PDB entry 9MGZ | electron microscopy, 2.80 A resolution | chains B and F of the 18 polymer chains in the assembly

# Chain B
Protein: Photosystem I P700 chlorophyll a apoprotein A2
Source organism: Dunaliella tertiolecta
Notes: EC 1.97.1.12
Sequence (735 residues; each row starts with the number of its first residue):
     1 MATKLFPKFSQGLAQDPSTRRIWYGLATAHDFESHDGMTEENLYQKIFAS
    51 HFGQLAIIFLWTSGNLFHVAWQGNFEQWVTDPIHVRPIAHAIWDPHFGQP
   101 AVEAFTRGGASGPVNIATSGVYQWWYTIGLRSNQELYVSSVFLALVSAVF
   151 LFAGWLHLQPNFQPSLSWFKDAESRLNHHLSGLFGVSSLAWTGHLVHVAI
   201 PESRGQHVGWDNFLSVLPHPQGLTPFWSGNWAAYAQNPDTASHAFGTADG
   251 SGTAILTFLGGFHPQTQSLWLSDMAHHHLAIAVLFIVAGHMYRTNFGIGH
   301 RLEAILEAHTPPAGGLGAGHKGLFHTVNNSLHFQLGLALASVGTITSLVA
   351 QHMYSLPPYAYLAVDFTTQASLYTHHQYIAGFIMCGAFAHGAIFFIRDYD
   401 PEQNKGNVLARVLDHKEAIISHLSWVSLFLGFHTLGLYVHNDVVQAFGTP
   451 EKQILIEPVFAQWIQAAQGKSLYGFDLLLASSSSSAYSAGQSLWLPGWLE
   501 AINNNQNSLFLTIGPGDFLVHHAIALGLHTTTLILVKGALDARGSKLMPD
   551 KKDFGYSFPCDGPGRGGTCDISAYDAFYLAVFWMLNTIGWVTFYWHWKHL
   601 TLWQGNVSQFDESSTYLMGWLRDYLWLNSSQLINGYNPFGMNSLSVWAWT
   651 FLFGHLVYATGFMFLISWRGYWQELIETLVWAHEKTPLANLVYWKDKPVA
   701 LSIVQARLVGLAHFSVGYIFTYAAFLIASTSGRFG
Disordered / not traced: 1
Bound ions: chlorophyll a Mg (25 sites), coordinated by His-30, Gln-54, His-68, His-90, Asp-94, His-96, His-157, His-178, His-179, His-276, His-277, His-278, His-309, His-320, His-352, His-390 and 9 more; 4Fe-4S cluster Fe: Cys-560, Cys-569 (shared with 2 residues of chain A)
Ligand contacts:
  - beta-carotene (BCR), molecule 1: Phe-6, Ile-22, Leu-26, Val-692
  - beta-carotene (BCR), molecule 2: Leu-55, Ile-58, Phe-59, Trp-61, Phe-150, Gly-182, Leu-183, Val-186, Ser-187
  - beta-carotene (BCR), molecule 3: Thr-62, Leu-66, Trp-124, Trp-125, Ile-128, Leu-130, Ser-139, Phe-142, Leu-143
  - beta-carotene (BCR), molecule 4: Leu-189, Leu-223, Phe-226, Leu-279, Val-283, Ile-286, Val-287, His-290
  - beta-carotene (BCR), molecule 5: Phe-333, Gly-336, Leu-337, Ala-340, Thr-344, Met-384, Ala-387, Phe-388, Gly-391, Phe-394, Phe-395, Ala-539
  - beta-carotene (BCR), molecule 6: Leu-409, Val-412, Val-536, Leu-540
  - beta-carotene (BCR), molecule 7: Phe-429, His-433, Thr-434, Leu-437, Ile-454, Ile-456, Phe-518, His-522
  - beta-carotene (BCR), molecule 8: Leu-435, Gly-436, Val-439
  - beta-carotene (BCR), molecule 9: Val-646, Trp-649, Thr-650, Phe-653, Trp-672, Leu-675, Ile-676, Leu-679, Phe-720
  - beta-carotene (BCR), molecule 10: Pro-687, Leu-688, Ala-689
  - chlorophyll a isomer (CL0): Leu-621, Leu-625, Trp-626
  - chlorophyll a (CLA), molecule 1: Phe-6, Lys-8, Phe-9, Gly-25, Leu-26, Ala-29, His-30, Phe-32, His-35, Lys-46, Ser-50, Gly-53, Gln-54, Ile-57
  - chlorophyll a (CLA), molecule 2: Thr-19, Ile-22, Trp-23, Leu-679, Val-680, His-683, Val-692, Tyr-693, Trp-694, Lys-695, Asp-696, Pro-698, Val-699, Leu-701
  - chlorophyll a (CLA), molecule 3: Trp-23, Phe-653, Leu-656, Val-657, Thr-660, Met-663, Phe-664, Leu-701, Val-709, Ala-712, His-713, Val-716
  - chlorophyll a (CLA), molecule 4: Leu-26, Ala-27, Thr-28, Ala-29, His-30, Asp-31, His-332, Leu-335, Leu-339, Phe-382, Ile-383, Gly-386, Ala-389, His-390, Ile-393, Arg-397, Tyr-556, Tyr-574, Phe-577, Val-716, Phe-720
  - chlorophyll a (CLA), molecule 5: His-30, Phe-32, Glu-33, Tyr-44, Ile-47, Ser-50, His-51, Gln-54, Leu-55, Phe-169, Arg-175, His-179, Leu-183, Phe-184, Leu-331, His-332, Gln-334, Leu-335, Ala-338, Leu-339, Val-342
  - chlorophyll a (CLA), molecule 6: His-30, Gln-54, Ile-57, Ile-58, Trp-61, Leu-339, Ile-379, Phe-382, Ile-383
  - chlorophyll a (CLA), molecule 7: Phe-48, Phe-52, Val-149, Phe-150, Ala-153, Leu-156, His-157, Asn-161, Phe-162, Pro-164, Trp-168
  - chlorophyll a (CLA), molecule 8: Phe-48, His-51, Phe-52, Leu-55, Trp-168, Phe-169, Asp-171, Ser-174, Arg-175, His-178, His-179, Gly-182, Leu-183, Phe-184
  - chlorophyll a (CLA), molecule 9: Ile-57, Trp-61, Asn-65, His-68, Val-69, Ala-89, His-90, Asn-115, Ile-116, Ala-117, Thr-118, Ser-119, Val-121, Val-646, Trp-647, Phe-720
  - chlorophyll a (CLA), molecule 10: Ile-58, Trp-61, Thr-62, Ser-119, Gly-120, Val-121, Trp-124, Ser-187, Val-342, Ile-345, Thr-346, Val-349, Met-353, Tyr-359, Leu-372, His-375, His-376, Ile-379, Ile-383
  - chlorophyll a (CLA), molecule 11: Leu-60, Trp-61, Ser-63, Gly-64, Phe-67, His-68, Trp-71, Gln-72, His-90, Ala-91, Trp-93
  - chlorophyll a (CLA), molecule 12: Trp-61, Asn-65, Thr-118, Ser-119, Ser-371, Leu-372, Thr-374, His-375, Tyr-378, Ile-379, Phe-382, Trp-647, Ile-719, Phe-720, Tyr-722, Ala-723, Leu-726, Ile-727
  - chlorophyll a (CLA), molecule 13: His-90, Ala-91, Ile-92, Trp-93, Asp-94, Pro-95, His-96, Phe-97, Phe-105, Asn-115, Ser-645, Val-646, Trp-649
  - chlorophyll a (CLA), molecule 14: Trp-124, Thr-127, Ile-128, Leu-183, Phe-184, Ser-187, Ser-188, Trp-191, Met-274, His-277, His-278, Ile-281, Phe-285, Ile-345, Leu-348, Val-349, His-352, Met-353, Pro-358, Tyr-359
  - chlorophyll a (CLA), molecule 15: Ile-128, Gly-129, Leu-130, Glu-135, Val-138, Ser-139, Phe-142, Ser-187, Ala-190, Trp-191, Gly-193, His-194, His-197, Val-198, Val-208, Gly-209, Trp-210, Phe-213
  - chlorophyll a (CLA), molecule 16: Trp-168, Asp-171, Ser-174, His-178, Thr-294, Asn-295, Phe-296
  - chlorophyll a (CLA), molecule 17: Ala-172, Arg-175, Leu-176, His-179, Leu-180, Phe-184, Phe-285, Leu-302, Leu-306, Phe-324, Val-327, Asn-328, Leu-337, Ala-338, Ser-341, Val-342, Ile-345
  - chlorophyll a (CLA), molecule 18: Leu-176, Leu-180, Leu-284, Phe-285, Ala-288, Met-291, Tyr-292, Leu-302, Ile-305, Leu-306
  - chlorophyll a (CLA), molecule 19: Asn-177, His-178, Ser-181, Gly-182, Val-186, Gly-289, His-290, Tyr-292, Thr-294, Phe-296, Ile-298, Gly-299
  - chlorophyll a (CLA), molecule 20: Leu-189, Ala-190, Thr-192, Gly-193, Val-196, His-197, Phe-213, Leu-214, Ser-215, Val-216, Leu-217, Pro-218, His-219, Gly-222, Leu-223, Trp-227, Tyr-234, Ile-255, Leu-256, Leu-279
  - chlorophyll a (CLA), molecule 21: Phe-226, Trp-231, Ala-232, Tyr-234, Ala-235, Leu-256, Thr-257, Phe-258, His-276, Leu-279, Ala-280, Val-283, Leu-493
  - chlorophyll a (CLA), molecule 22: Thr-257, Phe-258, Gly-260, Gly-261, Leu-269, Asp-273, Met-274, His-276, His-277, Ala-280, Ile-281, Leu-284, His-352, Leu-356, Trp-494, Trp-498
  - chlorophyll a (CLA), molecule 23: Val-287, His-290, Met-291, Ile-298, Gly-299, His-300
  - chlorophyll a (CLA), molecule 24: His-300, Ala-304, Ile-305, Ala-308, His-309
  - chlorophyll a (CLA), molecule 25: Ile-305, Leu-306, His-309, Leu-316, His-320, Leu-323, Val-327, Phe-333, Val-408, Leu-409, Val-412
  - chlorophyll a (CLA), molecule 26: Ala-308, His-309, Thr-310, Pro-311, Pro-312, Gly-315, Leu-316
  - chlorophyll a (CLA), molecule 27: Leu-337, Ala-340, Ser-341, Thr-344, Leu-348, Gln-351, His-352, Tyr-354, Ser-355, Leu-356, Leu-509, Phe-510
  - chlorophyll a (CLA), molecule 28: Thr-344, Ser-347, Leu-348, Gln-351, Gln-377, Gly-381, Met-384, Phe-388, Leu-528, Thr-531, Thr-532, Leu-535, Met-584, Ile-588
  - chlorophyll a (CLA), molecule 29: Gln-351, Tyr-354, Tyr-373, Gln-377, Phe-460, Ala-461, Ile-464, Gln-465, Phe-510, Leu-511, Ile-513, His-521, Ile-524, Leu-528, Val-591, Tyr-594, Trp-595, Lys-598, His-599
  - chlorophyll a (CLA), molecule 30: Ala-418, His-422, Trp-425
  - chlorophyll a (CLA), molecule 31: Ile-419, His-422, Leu-423, Trp-425, Val-426, Ala-525, Leu-528, His-529, Thr-532
  - chlorophyll a (CLA), molecule 32: Ser-421, His-422, Ser-424, Trp-425, Leu-428, Phe-432
  - chlorophyll a (CLA), molecule 33: Ser-424, Ser-427, Leu-428, Gly-431, Phe-432, Leu-435, Leu-526, Thr-530, Leu-533, Ile-534, Leu-579, Phe-582, Trp-583
  - chlorophyll a (CLA), molecule 34: Trp-425, Leu-428, Phe-429, Phe-432, His-433
  - chlorophyll a (CLA), molecule 35: Val-426, Phe-429, Leu-430, Ile-456, Glu-457, Pro-458, Val-459, Phe-460, Ala-461, Ile-513, Phe-518, His-521, His-522, Ala-525, His-529
  - chlorophyll a (CLA), molecule 36: Thr-434, Leu-435, Tyr-438, Val-520, Ala-523, Leu-526, Asn-586, Gly-589, Trp-590, Phe-593, Leu-617, Trp-620, Leu-625, Ser-629, Ile-633, Phe-651, Gly-654, His-655, Tyr-658, Tyr-718, Thr-721, Tyr-722, Phe-725
  - chlorophyll a (CLA), molecule 37: Leu-435, Val-439, Asp-442, Val-443, Phe-582, Trp-583, Asn-586, Trp-590, Leu-617, Leu-621, Tyr-658, Phe-714, Tyr-718
  - chlorophyll a (CLA), molecule 38: Gly-436, Leu-437, Val-439, His-440, Val-443, Phe-447, Lys-452, Ile-454
  - chlorophyll a (CLA), molecule 39: Trp-463, Ile-464, Ala-467, Gln-468, Leu-478, Leu-479, Ala-486, Trp-494, Trp-498
  - chlorophyll a (CLA), molecule 40: Leu-478, Ser-485, Ala-486, Ala-489, Gly-490, Leu-493, Trp-494
  - chlorophyll a (CLA), molecule 41: Trp-649, Leu-652, Phe-653, His-655, Leu-656, Tyr-658, Ala-659, Phe-662
  - chlorophyll a (CLA), molecule 42: Leu-656, Ala-659, Thr-660, Phe-662, Met-663, Ile-666, Tyr-671, Trp-672, Leu-675
  - chlorophyll a (CLA), molecule 43: Leu-679, Ala-682, His-683, Thr-686, Ala-689, Val-692
  - chlorophyll a (CLA), molecule 44: Trp-681, Ala-682, Lys-685, Thr-686, Pro-687
  - chlorophyll a / 1,2-dipalmitoyl-phosphatidyl-glycerole: Gly-315, Leu-316, Val-408, Arg-411, Val-412, Asp-414, His-415, Ala-418, Ile-419, His-422
  - phylloquinone (PQN): Trp-23, Met-663, Phe-664, Ser-667, Trp-668, Arg-669, Trp-672, Ile-676, Ala-700, Leu-701, Ala-706
  - 4Fe-4S cluster (SF4): Cys-560, Gly-562, Pro-563, Thr-568, Cys-569, Trp-668, Ile-703, Arg-707

# Chain F
Protein: PSAF1
Source organism: Dunaliella tertiolecta
Sequence (227 residues; numbered 1 to 227; the number before each row is that of its first residue):
     1 MASLAQMNLRSAPLARAPAARPVARRSAIVAKAQEQNMGAVACATALALT
    51 MGLTADVQPASADVAGLTPCSESKAYNKLERKELKTLEKRLKKYEPGSAP
   101 YLALQATKERTQNRFKNYAKAGLLCGNDGLPHLISDPGLALRFNHAGEVF
   151 IPTFGFLYVAGYIGHVGRQYIIKSKEDAKPTDKEIILDVPLALQLAFQGW
   201 AWPLAAIQELRNGSLLEKDENITVSPR
Disordered / not traced: 1-62
Bound ions: chlorophyll a Mg site 1 near Asp-136 (its only coordinating residue here); chlorophyll a Mg site 2 near Arg-211 (its only coordinating residue here)
Ligand contacts:
  - beta-carotene (BCR), molecule 1: Asn-117, Glu-148, Val-149, Pro-152
  - beta-carotene (BCR), molecule 2: Ser-135, Pro-137, Phe-150, Gly-161, Gly-164, His-165, Trp-202, Ala-206, Leu-215
  - beta-carotene (BCR), molecule 3: Pro-152, Phe-156, Val-159
  - chlorophyll a (CLA), molecule 1: Ser-135, Thr-153, Leu-157
  - chlorophyll a (CLA), molecule 2: Asp-136, Pro-137, Gly-138, Leu-139, Arg-142
  - chlorophyll a (CLA), molecule 3: Pro-152, Thr-153, Phe-156, Leu-157, Ala-160, Gly-161, Ile-163, Gly-164, Trp-202
  - chlorophyll a (CLA), molecule 4: Tyr-158, Val-159, Tyr-162, Ile-163, Val-166, Ala-196, Phe-197, Trp-200
  - chlorophyll a (CLA), molecule 5: Ile-163, Gly-164, Val-166, Gly-167, Tyr-170, Leu-187, Ala-192
  - chlorophyll a (CLA), molecule 6: Tyr-170, Ile-171, Glu-184, Leu-187, Leu-193
  - chlorophyll a (CLA), molecule 7: Leu-204, Ile-207, Gln-208, Arg-211
  - phosphatidylethanolamine (PTY), molecule 1: Gly-138, Leu-141, Arg-142, Phe-143
  - phosphatidylethanolamine (PTY), molecule 2: Leu-141, Arg-142, Phe-143, Asn-144, Ala-146, Phe-150, Ile-151, Phe-154

# How chain B and chain F interact
Residue-residue contacts - 51 pairs, chain B then chain F:
  Leu-413(B) / Arg-227(F)  hydrogen bond (backbone-side chain)
  Asp-414(B) / Arg-227(F)  salt bridge
  Lys-416(B) / Ser-225(F)
  Lys-416(B) / Pro-226(F)
  Lys-416(B) / Arg-227(F)
  Glu-417(B) / Ser-225(F)  hydrogen bond (side chain-backbone)
  Glu-417(B) / Arg-227(F)  salt bridge
  Gly-448(B) / Glu-83(F)
  Thr-449(B) / Glu-83(F)
  Thr-449(B) / Arg-114(F)
  Pro-450(B) / Glu-83(F)
  Pro-450(B) / Leu-130(F)
  Glu-451(B) / Glu-83(F)
  Glu-451(B) / Arg-114(F)  salt bridge
  Glu-451(B) / Phe-115(F)
  Glu-451(B) / Tyr-118(F)
  Glu-451(B) / Pro-131(F)
  Lys-452(B) / Arg-114(F)
  Lys-452(B) / Tyr-118(F)
  Gln-453(B) / Leu-130(F)
  Ile-454(B) / Leu-133(F)  hydrophobic
  Leu-455(B) / Leu-130(F)  hydrophobic
  Leu-455(B) / Pro-131(F)
  Leu-455(B) / His-132(F)
  Leu-455(B) / Leu-133(F)  hydrogen bond (backbone-backbone)
  Ile-456(B) / Leu-133(F)
  Ile-456(B) / Ser-135(F)
  Glu-457(B) / Ala-65(F)
  Glu-457(B) / Leu-67(F)
  Glu-457(B) / His-132(F)  salt bridge
  Glu-457(B) / Leu-133(F)  hydrogen bond (backbone-backbone)
  Glu-457(B) / Ile-134(F)
  Val-459(B) / Ile-134(F)  hydrophobic
  Val-459(B) / Asp-136(F)
  Phe-460(B) / Asp-136(F)
  Gln-462(B) / Ala-65(F)
  Leu-472(B) / Gly-66(F)
  Tyr-473(B) / Ala-65(F)
  Tyr-473(B) / Gly-66(F)  hydrogen bond (backbone-backbone)
  Phe-475(B) / Ala-65(F)
  Pro-515(B) / His-132(F)
  Arg-543(B) / Arg-227(F)
  Gly-544(B) / Pro-226(F)
  Gly-544(B) / Arg-227(F)
  Ser-545(B) / Ser-225(F)
  Ser-545(B) / Pro-226(F)
  Lys-546(B) / Thr-223(F)
  Lys-546(B) / Val-224(F)  hydrogen bond (side chain-backbone)
  Lys-546(B) / Ser-225(F)  hydrogen bond (backbone-side chain)
  Lys-546(B) / Pro-226(F)
  Pro-549(B) / Pro-226(F)  hydrophobic
Also at the interface, not in a pair above, chain B (27 interface residues in all): Glu-612
Also at the interface, not in a pair above, chain F (23 interface residues in all): Val-64, Leu-79, Asp-128, Val-149

# Overview
27 residues of chain B and 23 residues of chain F are in contact; the contacts include 7 hydrogen bonds and 4
salt bridges. Among the polar pairs are Asp-414(B)/Arg-227(F), Glu-417(B)/Arg-227(F) and
Glu-451(B)/Arg-114(F).
Chain B is Photosystem I P700 chlorophyll a apoprotein A2 and chain F is PSAF1, both from Dunaliella
tertiolecta; the structure, Dunaliella tertiolecta PSI-LHCI-TIDI1 supercomplex, was determined by electron
microscopy (same publication as 9MGW, 9MH0 and 9MH1).
